PDB entry 1T2H | X-ray diffraction, 1.00 A resolution | chain A

== Chain A ==
Name: Guanyl-specific ribonuclease Sa
From: Streptomyces aureofaciens
Notes: EC 3.1.27.3
UniProtKB: P05798 (RNSA_STRAU); residues 1-96 here = UniProt positions 1-96
Chain sequence (96 residues; each row starts with the number of its first residue):
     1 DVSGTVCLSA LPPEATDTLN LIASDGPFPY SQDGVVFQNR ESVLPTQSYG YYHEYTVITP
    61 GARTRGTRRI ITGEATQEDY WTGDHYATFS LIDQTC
Disulfide bonds: Cys7-Cys96
Construct notes: engineered mutation Trp81 (Tyr in P05798)
What the authors report for this chain:
  - mutagenesis - Y52W (2.9 kcal/mol), Y55W (2.1 kcal/mol): decreased stability
  - mutagenesis - T76W (0.7 kcal/mol): increased stability
  - conformationally variable residues (loop rearrangement): Asp25 to Ser42, Thr82 to His85
  - contacts within the chain: Pro45-Tyr52 (hydrogen bond) (proposed by the authors, not directly observed)

== Summary ==
From the paper: Y52W and Y55W reduce stability; conformational variability at Asp25 and Thr82.
Chain A is Guanyl-specific ribonuclease Sa (Streptomyces aureofaciens); the structure, Y81W mutant of RNase Sa
from Streptomyces aureofaciens, was determined by X-ray diffraction (same publication as 1T2I).
